Entry 3DZU (X-ray diffraction, 3.20 A resolution); this record covers chains D and E of the 6 polymer chains in the assembly.

# Chain D
Name: Peroxisome proliferator-activated receptor gamma
Source organism: Homo sapiens
UniProt: P37231 (PPARG_HUMAN); residues 74-477 here correspond to UniProt positions 102-505 (UniProt number = residue number + 28)
Sequence (419 residues; numbered 59 to 477; the number before each row is that of its first residue):
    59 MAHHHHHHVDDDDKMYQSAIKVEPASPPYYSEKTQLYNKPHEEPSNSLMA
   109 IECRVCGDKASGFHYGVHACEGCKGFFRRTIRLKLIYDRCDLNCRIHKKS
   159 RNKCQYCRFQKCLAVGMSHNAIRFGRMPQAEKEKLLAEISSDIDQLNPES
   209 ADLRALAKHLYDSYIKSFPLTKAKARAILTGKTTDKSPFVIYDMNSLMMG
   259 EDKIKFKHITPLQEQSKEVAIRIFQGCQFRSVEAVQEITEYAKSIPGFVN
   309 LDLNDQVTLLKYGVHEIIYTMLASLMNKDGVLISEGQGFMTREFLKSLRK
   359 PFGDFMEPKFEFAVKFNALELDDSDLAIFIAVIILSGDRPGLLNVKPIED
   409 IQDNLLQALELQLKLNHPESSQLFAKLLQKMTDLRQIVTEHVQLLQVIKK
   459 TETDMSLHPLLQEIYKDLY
Unresolved in the structure: 59-107, 265-275
Differences from the reference sequence: expression tag (59-73)
Curated features (UniProtKB/Swiss-Prot):
  - DNA-binding region: A108 to F182 (Nuclear receptor)
  - zinc finger (NR C4-type): C111 to C131, C148 to C170
  - motif: P467 to D475 (9aaTAD)
  - binding site (rosiglitazone): Q286 to S289, H323, H449, Y473
  - modified residue: S84 (Phosphoserine)
  - cross-link: K224 (Glycyl lysine isopeptide (Lys-Gly) (interchain with G-Cter in ubiquitin))
Ion coordination: Zn2+ site 1: C111, C114, C128, C131; Zn2+ site 2: C148, C152, C162, C165
Small-molecule neighbours: PLB (2-[(2,4-dichlorobenzoyl)amino]-5-(pyrimidin-2-yloxy)benzoic acid): D260, I262, R280, I281, G284, C285, R288, S289, A292, I326, M329, L330, L333, V339, L340, I341, S342, M348, M364
From the paper describing this entry:
  - mutagenesis - F347A: decreased binding to PPRE
  - mutagenesis - F347A: decreased signaling in response to rosiglitazone

# Chain E
Name: NCOA2 Peptide
UniProt: Q15596 (NCOA2_HUMAN); numbering as in UniProt (aligned over 685-697)
Sequence (13 residues; row label = number of the first residue in the row):
   685 EKHKILHRLLQDS
Unresolved in the structure: 685-687, 696-697

# Chain D / chain E interface
Pairs across the interface - 14 pairs, chain D then chain E:
  T297(D) - L693(E)
  T297(D) - L694(E)
  K301(D) - L693(E)  hydrogen bond (side chain-backbone)
  K301(D) - L694(E)
  F306(D) - L694(E)  hydrophobic
  L311(D) - H691(E)
  L311(D) - Q695(E)
  Q314(D) - L694(E)
  V315(D) - L690(E)  hydrophobic
  V315(D) - H691(E)
  L468(D) - I689(E)  hydrophobic
  E471(D) - K688(E)  hydrogen bond (side chain-backbone)
  E471(D) - I689(E)
  E471(D) - L690(E)
Interface residues without a listed pair, chain D (12 interface residues in all): Q294, L318, K319, I472

# Summary
Chain D and chain E form an interface of 12 and 7 residues respectively; the contacts include 2 hydrogen
bonds. Among the polar pairs are K301(D)-L693(E) and E471(D)-K688(E). Ligands of chain D: compound PLB. From
the paper: F347A of chain D reduces binding to PPRE; F347A of chain D reduces signaling in response to
rosiglitazone.
Chain D is Peroxisome proliferator-activated receptor gamma (Homo sapiens) and chain E is NCOA2 Peptide; the
structure, Intact PPAR gamma - RXR alpha Nuclear Receptor Complex on DNA bound with BVT.13, 9-cis Retinoic
..., was determined by X-ray diffraction together with 3DZY and 3E00 from the same study.
